7PRQ - chains A and B; structure by X-ray diffraction, 2.00 A resolution.

[Chain A (and B)]
Name: Probable chemotaxis transducer
Source organism: Pseudomonas aeruginosa (strain ATCC 15692 / DSM 22644 / CIP 104116 / JCM 14847 / LMG 12228 / 1C / PRS 101 / PAO1)
Notes: chain B of this document is another copy of the same molecule, construct and numbering; everything in this record applies to it too
UniProtKB: Q9HVF8 (Q9HVF8_PSEAE); residues 11-340 here correspond to UniProt positions 32-361 (UniProt number = residue number + 21)
Sequence (350 residues; numbered -9 to 340; the number before each row is that of its first residue; numbers below 1 keep their minus sign (Met-9 is residue -9)):
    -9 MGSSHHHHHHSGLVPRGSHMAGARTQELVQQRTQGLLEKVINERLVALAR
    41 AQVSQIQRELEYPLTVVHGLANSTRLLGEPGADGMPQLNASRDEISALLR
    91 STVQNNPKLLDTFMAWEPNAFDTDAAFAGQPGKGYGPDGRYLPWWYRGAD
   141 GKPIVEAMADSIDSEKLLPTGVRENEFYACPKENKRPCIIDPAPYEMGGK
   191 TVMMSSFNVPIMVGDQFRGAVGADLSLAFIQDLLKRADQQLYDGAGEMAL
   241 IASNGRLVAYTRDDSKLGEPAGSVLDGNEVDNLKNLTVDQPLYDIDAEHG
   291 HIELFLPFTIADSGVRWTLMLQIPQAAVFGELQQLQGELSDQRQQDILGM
Disordered / not traced: -9 to 24, 329-340 (chain B: -9 to 16, 333-340)
Differences from the reference sequence: initiating methionine (-9); expression tag (-8 to 10)
Cystine bridges: Cys170-Cys178
Small-molecule neighbours:
  - choline ion (CHT), molecule 1: Gly68, Glu69, Pro70, Val203, Gln206, Arg208
  - choline ion (CHT), molecule 2: Asp101, Phe103, Trp134, Met148, Ser151, Phe167, Tyr185, Met194, Ser196, Asp214
From the paper describing this entry:
  - binding site for choline ion: Phe103, Trp134, Met148, Phe167, Tyr185, Met194, Ser196, Asp214

[How chain A and chain B interact]
Residue-residue contacts (71; chain A residue first):
  Gly25(A) - Glu328(B)  hydrogen bond (backbone-side chain)
  Leu26(A) - Glu321(B)
  Leu26(A) - Gln324(B)
  Leu26(A) - Leu325(B)  hydrophobic
  Leu26(A) - Glu328(B)  hydrogen bond (backbone-side chain)
  Leu27(A) - Leu27(B)  hydrophobic
  Leu27(A) - Leu325(B)
  Leu27(A) - Glu328(B)
  Lys29(A) - Arg34(B)
  Val30(A) - Val30(B)  hydrophobic
  Val30(A) - Arg34(B)
  Ile31(A) - Val30(B)  hydrophobic
  Glu33(A) - Arg34(B)  salt bridge
  Arg34(A) - Glu33(B)  salt bridge
  Arg34(A) - Arg34(B)
  Arg34(A) - Ala37(B)
  Ala37(A) - Ala37(B)  hydrophobic
  Ala37(A) - Leu38(B)
  Ala37(A) - Ala41(B)
  Leu38(A) - Ala37(B)  hydrophobic
  Ala41(A) - Arg40(B)
  Ala41(A) - Ala41(B)  hydrophobic
  Ala41(A) - Ser44(B)  hydrogen bond (backbone-side chain)
  Ser44(A) - Ser44(B)
  Ser44(A) - Gln45(B)  hydrogen bond
  Gln45(A) - Ser44(B)  hydrogen bond
  Gln45(A) - Gln47(B)  hydrogen bond
  Gln47(A) - Gln45(B)
  Gln47(A) - Arg48(B)  hydrogen bond
  Arg48(A) - Gln47(B)
  Arg48(A) - Arg48(B)
  Arg48(A) - Glu51(B)  salt bridge
  Glu51(A) - Arg48(B)  salt bridge
  Tyr52(A) - Thr55(B)
  Thr55(A) - Tyr52(B)
  Thr55(A) - Thr55(B)
  Thr55(A) - Val56(B)
  Val56(A) - Thr55(B)
  Asn62(A) - Ser91(B)  hydrogen bond (backbone-side chain)
  Asn62(A) - Asn95(B)
  Ser63(A) - Leu88(B)
  Arg65(A) - Asn95(B)
  Leu66(A) - Ala87(B)
  Leu66(A) - Leu88(B)  hydrophobic
  Gln77(A) - Glu84(B)
  Gln77(A) - Ala87(B)
  Gln77(A) - Arg90(B)  hydrogen bond
  Leu78(A) - Glu84(B)
  Asn79(A) - Glu84(B)  hydrogen bond (backbone-side chain)
  Glu84(A) - Gln77(B)
  Glu84(A) - Leu78(B)
  Glu84(A) - Asn79(B)  hydrogen bond (side chain-backbone)
  Ala87(A) - Leu66(B)
  Ala87(A) - Gln77(B)
  Leu88(A) - Ser63(B)
  Leu88(A) - Leu66(B)  hydrophobic
  Arg90(A) - Gln77(B)  hydrogen bond
  Ser91(A) - Asn62(B)  hydrogen bond (side chain-backbone)
  Asn95(A) - Asn62(B)
  Asn95(A) - Arg65(B)  hydrogen bond
  Asn96(A) - Asn62(B)
  Glu321(A) - Lys29(B)
  Glu321(A) - Val30(B)
  Glu321(A) - Glu33(B)
  Gln324(A) - Leu26(B)
  Leu325(A) - Thr23(B)
  Leu325(A) - Leu26(B)  hydrophobic
  Leu325(A) - Leu27(B)  hydrophobic
  Glu328(A) - Val19(B)
  Glu328(A) - Arg22(B)
  Glu328(A) - Thr23(B)  hydrogen bond
Other interface residues (no listed pair), chain A (39 interface residues in all): Ala80, Thr299
Other interface residues (no listed pair), chain B (41 interface residues in all): Ile31, Asn96, Leu329

[Summary]
39 residues of chain A face 41 of chain B across their interface, with 15 hydrogen bonds and 4 salt bridges.
Among the polar pairs are Glu33(A)-Arg34(B), Arg48(A)-Glu51(B) and Gly25(A)-Glu328(B). Chain A binds choline
ion. The paper reports a binding site for choline ion at Phe103(A), Trp134(A) and Met148(A) among others.
Both chains are Probable chemotaxis transducer (Pseudomonas aeruginosa (strain ATCC 15692 / DSM 22644 / CIP
104116 / JCM 14847 / LMG 12228 / 1C / PRS 101 / PAO1)). Entry 7PRQ (Structure of the ligand binding domain of
the PctD (PA4633) chemoreceptor of Pseudomonas aeruginosa PAO1 in ...) was determined by X-ray diffraction
together with 7PRR from the same study.
